8KCC - chains B and J of the 11 polymer chains in the assembly; structure by electron microscopy, 3.10 A resolution.

== Chain B ==
Name: Probable histone H2A.7
Organism: Arabidopsis thaliana
Reference sequence: Q9FJE8 (H2A7_ARATH); residues 0-149 here correspond to UniProt positions 1-150 (UniProt number = residue number + 1)
Amino-acid sequence (150 residues; each row starts with the number of its first residue; numbering starts at 0):
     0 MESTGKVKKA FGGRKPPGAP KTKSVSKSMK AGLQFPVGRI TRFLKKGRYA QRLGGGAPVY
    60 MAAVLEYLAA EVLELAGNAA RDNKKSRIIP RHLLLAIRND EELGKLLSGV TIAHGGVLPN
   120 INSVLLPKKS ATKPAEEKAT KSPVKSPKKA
Unresolved in the structure: 0-23, 128-149
UniProt features mapped onto this chain:
  - motif: Ser145 to Lys148 (SPKK motif)
  - modified residue: Ser145 (Phosphoserine)

== Chain J ==
Molecule: 170-nt DNA strand
Sequence (170 nucleotides; each row starts with the number of its first residue; numbers below 1 keep their minus sign (DA-19 is residue -19)):
   -19 ATCGCGACAC CGGCACTGGA ACAGGATGTA TATATGTGAC ACGTGCCTGG AGACTAGGGA
    41 GTAATCCCCT TGGCGGTTAA AACGCGGGGG ACAGCGCGTA CGTGCGTTTA AGCGGTGCTA
   101 GAGCTGTCTA CGACCAATTG AGCGGCCTCG GCACCGGGAT TCTCCAGGAT
Unresolved in the structure: -19 to 0

== Interface between chain B and chain J ==
Contacting residue pairs (11; chain B residue first):
  Val24(B) - DA31(J)  phosphate contact
  Val24(B) - DG32(J)  phosphate contact
  Ser25(B) - DA31(J)  hydrogen bond to the phosphate
  Lys26(B) - DA31(J)  salt bridge to the phosphate
  Gly37(B) - DG30(J)  phosphate contact
  Gly37(B) - DA31(J)  phosphate contact
  Arg38(B) - DG30(J)  phosphate contact
  Arg41(B) - DG29(J)  sugar contact
  Arg41(B) - DG30(J)  salt bridge to the phosphate
  Arg51(B) - DG39(J)  sugar contact
  Arg86(B) - DC20(J)  sugar contact

== In short ==
8 residues of chain B face 6 of chain J across their interface, with 1 hydrogen bond and 2 salt bridges. Among
the polar pairs are Ser25(B)-DA31(J), Lys26(B)-DA31(J) and Arg41(B)-DG30(J).
Here chain B is Probable histone H2A.7 (Arabidopsis thaliana) and chain J is a 170-nt DNA strand. Entry 8KCC
(Complex of DDM1-nucleosome(H2A.W) complex with DDM1 bound to SHL2) was determined by electron microscopy
together with 8KCB from the same study.
